Entry 1W34 (X-ray diffraction, 1.73 A resolution); this record covers chain A.

Chain A:
Protein: Ferredoxin-NADP reductase
Organism: Anabaena sp
Notes: EC 1.18.1.2
Reference sequence: P21890 (FENR_ANASO); residues 0-303 here correspond to UniProt positions 137-440 (UniProt number = residue number + 137)
Amino-acid sequence (304 residues; row label = number of the first residue in the row; numbering starts at 0):
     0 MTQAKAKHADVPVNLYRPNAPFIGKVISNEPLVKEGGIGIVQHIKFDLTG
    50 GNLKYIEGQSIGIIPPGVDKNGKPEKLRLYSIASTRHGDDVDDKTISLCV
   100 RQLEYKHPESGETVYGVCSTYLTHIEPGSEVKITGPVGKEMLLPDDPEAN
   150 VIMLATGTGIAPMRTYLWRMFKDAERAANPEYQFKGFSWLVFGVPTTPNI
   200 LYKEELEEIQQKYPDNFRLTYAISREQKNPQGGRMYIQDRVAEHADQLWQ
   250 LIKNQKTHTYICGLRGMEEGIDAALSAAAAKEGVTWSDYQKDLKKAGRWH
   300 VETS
Not modelled in the structure: 0-8
Sequence notes: conflict Gln246 (Glu383 in P21890); engineered mutation Ser303 (Tyr440 in P21890)
Residues lining bound ligands: FAD (flavin-adenine dinucleotide): Ser59, Arg77, Leu78, Tyr79, Ser80, Cys98, Val99, Arg100, Leu102, Tyr104, Gly115, Val116, Cys117, Ser118, Thr119, Thr157, Ala160, Glu301, Ser303
Swiss-Prot annotation at these positions:
  - binding site (FAD): Arg77 to Ser80, Cys98 to Arg100, Tyr104, Val116 to Ser118, Thr157
  - binding site (NADP(+)): Ser80, Arg100, Thr157, Val193, Pro194, Ser223, Arg224, Arg233 to Gln237, Gly262, Leu263, Glu301

Overview:
Ligands of chain A: flavin-adenine dinucleotide. Curated annotation (UniProt) lists 12 FAD-binding residues
and 15 NADP+-binding residues.
Chain A is Ferredoxin-NADP reductase (Anabaena sp); the structure, Ferredoxin-NADP reductase (mutation: Y 303
S), was determined by X-ray diffraction together with 1W87, 2BSA and 1W35 from the same study.
